Entry 8FQC (electron microscopy, 3.20 A resolution); this record covers chains E1 and g1 of the 38 polymer chains in the assembly.

Chain E1 (and g1):
Name: Tail-tube, gp21
From: Agrobacterium phage Milano
Notes: chain g1 of this document is another copy of the same molecule, construct and numbering; everything in this record applies to it too
UniProtKB: A0A482MHE7 (A0A482MHE7_9CAUD); residue numbers follow UniProt; this construct covers 1-136
Amino-acid sequence (136 residues; each row starts with the number of its first residue):
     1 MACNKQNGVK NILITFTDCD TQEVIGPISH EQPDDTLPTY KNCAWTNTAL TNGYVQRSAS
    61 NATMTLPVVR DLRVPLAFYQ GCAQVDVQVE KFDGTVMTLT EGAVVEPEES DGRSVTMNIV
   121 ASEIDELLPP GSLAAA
Disordered / not traced: 1-2, 134-136
From the paper describing this entry:
  - self-association interface (contacts with another copy of this molecule); pairs are residue here / residue on that copy: C3-C19 (disulfide)

Interface between chain E1 and chain g1:
Inter-chain disulfides: C82(E1)-C43(g1)
Pairs across the interface (49):
  I25(E1) with L133(g1), hydrophobic
  S60(E1) with N52(g1)
  N61(E1) with A49(g1); T51(g1); N52(g1); G53(g1)
  R70(E1) with E126(g1), salt bridge; L128(g1)
  L72(E1) with D93(g1); T95(g1); L128(g1); P129(g1)
  R73(E1) with S132(g1); L133(g1), hydrogen bond (backbone-backbone)
  V74(E1) with L128(g1)
  P75(E1) with E126(g1); L128(g1)
  L76(E1) with M97(g1), hydrophobic; E126(g1), hydrogen bond (backbone-side chain)
  Q80(E1) with Y40(g1); K41(g1); N42(g1), hydrogen bond (side chain-backbone); C43(g1)
  G81(E1) with C43(g1); N47(g1); R57(g1), hydrogen bond (backbone-side chain)
  C82(E1) with C43(g1), disulfide
  A103(E1) with V55(g1), hydrophobic
  V104(E1) with N47(g1), hydrogen bond (backbone-side chain)
  V105(E1) with N47(g1); T48(g1); A49(g1)
  E106(E1) with N47(g1)
  P107(E1) with K41(g1)
  E108(E1) with Y40(g1)
  E109(E1) with T39(g1), hydrogen bond; Y40(g1), hydrogen bond (side chain-backbone); K41(g1); T63(g1)
  S110(E1) with T39(g1); Y40(g1), hydrogen bond (backbone-backbone)
  D111(E1) with N7(g1); P38(g1); K91(g1)
  R113(E1) with N7(g1)
  A121(E1) with N52(g1); G53(g1)
  S122(E1) with N52(g1); G53(g1)
Other interface residues (no listed pair), chain E1 (29 interface residues in all): I28, A59, A62, A77, V120
Other interface residues (no listed pair), chain g1 (32 interface residues in all): L37, A44, T46, L50, M64, T65, G131

Summary:
29 residues of chain E1 and 32 residues of chain g1 are in contact, with 1 disulfide bond, 8 hydrogen bonds
and 1 salt bridge. Polar contacts include R70(E1)-E126(g1), L76(E1)-E126(g1) and Q80(E1)-N42(g1). From the
paper: a self-association interface involving C3(E1).
Both chains are Tail-tube, gp21 (Agrobacterium phage Milano). Entry 8FQC (Structure of baseplate with receptor
binding complex of Agrobacterium phage Milano) was determined by electron microscopy together with 8FOP, 8FOU
and 8FOY from the same study.
